Entry 6QE3 (X-ray diffraction, 1.75 A resolution); this record covers chain A.

== Chain A ==
Protein: Putative transferase CAF17, mitochondrial
From: Homo sapiens
Notes: EC 2.1.-.-
UniProt: Q5T440 (CAF17_HUMAN); residues 15-323 here correspond to UniProt positions 44-352 (UniProt number = residue number + 29)
Amino-acid sequence (309 residues; row label = number of the first residue in the row):
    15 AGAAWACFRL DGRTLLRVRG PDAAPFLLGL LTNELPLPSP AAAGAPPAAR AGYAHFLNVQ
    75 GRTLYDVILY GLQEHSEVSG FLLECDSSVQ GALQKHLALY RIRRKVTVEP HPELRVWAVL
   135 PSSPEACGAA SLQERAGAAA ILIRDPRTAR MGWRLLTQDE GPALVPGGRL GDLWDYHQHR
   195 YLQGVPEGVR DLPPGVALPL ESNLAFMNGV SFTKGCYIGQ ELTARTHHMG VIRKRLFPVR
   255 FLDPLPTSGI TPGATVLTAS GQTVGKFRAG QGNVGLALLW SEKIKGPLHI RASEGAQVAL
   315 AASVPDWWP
Curated features (UniProtKB/Swiss-Prot):
  - modified residue: Lys280 (N6-acetyllysine)

== Overview ==
Chain A is Putative transferase CAF17, mitochondrial (Homo sapiens); the structure, Re-refinement of 6ESR
human IBA57 at 1.75 A resolution, was determined by X-ray diffraction, deposited together with 6QE4.
